PDB entry 7PE2 | electron microscopy, 3.20 A resolution | chains A and C of the 180 polymer chains in the assembly

[Chain A (and C)]
Molecule: Coat protein
Source organism: Brome mosaic virus
Notes: chain C of this document is another copy of the same molecule, construct and numbering; everything in this record applies to it too
UniProtKB: Q9QCJ1 (Q9QCJ1_BMV); numbering as in UniProt (aligned over 1-188)
Sequence (192 residues; row label = number of the first residue in the row; numbers below 1 keep their minus sign (Ser-2 is residue -2)):
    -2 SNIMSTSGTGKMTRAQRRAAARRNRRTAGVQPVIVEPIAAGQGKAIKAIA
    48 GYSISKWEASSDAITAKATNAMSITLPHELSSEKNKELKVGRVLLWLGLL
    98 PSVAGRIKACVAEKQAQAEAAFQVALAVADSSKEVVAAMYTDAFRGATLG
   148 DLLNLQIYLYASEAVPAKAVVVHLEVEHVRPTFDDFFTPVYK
Disordered / not traced: -2 to 41 (chain C: -2 to 25)
Sequence notes: expression tag (-2 to 0, 189)

[Chain A / chain C interface]
Pairs across the interface (15):
  Ser79(A) - Glu110(C)
  Glu80(A) - Glu110(C)  hydrogen bond (backbone-side chain)
  Glu80(A) - Asp148(C)
  Glu80(A) - Asn151(C)
  Glu80(A) - Leu152(C)
  Lys81(A) - Asp139(C)  hydrogen bond (side chain-backbone)
  Lys81(A) - Ala140(C)
  Lys81(A) - Arg142(C)
  Glu84(A) - Thr145(C)
  Glu84(A) - Asp148(C)
  Phe180(A) - Asp139(C)
  Thr185(A) - Leu123(C)
  Lys189(A) - Leu123(C)
  Lys189(A) - Ala124(C)
  Lys189(A) - Val125(C)  hydrogen bond (backbone-backbone)
Other interface residues (no listed pair), chain A (8 interface residues in all): Ser78
Other interface residues (no listed pair), chain C (15 interface residues in all): Lys86, Phe141, Gly143, Ala144

[Overview]
Chain A and chain C form an interface of 8 and 15 residues respectively, with 3 hydrogen bonds. Polar pairs
include Glu80(A)-Glu110(C), Lys81(A)-Asp139(C) and Lys189(A)-Val125(C).
Both chains are Coat protein (Brome mosaic virus). Entry 7PE2 (Cryo-EM structure of BMV-derived VLP expressed
in E. coli (eVLP)) was determined by electron microscopy together with 7PE1 from the same study.
